Entry 8P2M (electron microscopy, 3.82 A resolution); this record covers chains B and F of the 9 polymer chains in the assembly.

Chain B (and F):
Name: NAD(+) hydrolase tir-1
Source organism: Caenorhabditis elegans
Notes: EC 3.2.2.6; chain F of this document is another copy of the same molecule, construct and numbering; everything in this record applies to it too
UniProt: Q86DA5 (SARM1_CAEEL); residues 162-872 here correspond to UniProt positions 216-926 (UniProt number = residue number + 54)
Sequence (738 residues; numbered 135 to 872; the number before each row is that of its first residue):
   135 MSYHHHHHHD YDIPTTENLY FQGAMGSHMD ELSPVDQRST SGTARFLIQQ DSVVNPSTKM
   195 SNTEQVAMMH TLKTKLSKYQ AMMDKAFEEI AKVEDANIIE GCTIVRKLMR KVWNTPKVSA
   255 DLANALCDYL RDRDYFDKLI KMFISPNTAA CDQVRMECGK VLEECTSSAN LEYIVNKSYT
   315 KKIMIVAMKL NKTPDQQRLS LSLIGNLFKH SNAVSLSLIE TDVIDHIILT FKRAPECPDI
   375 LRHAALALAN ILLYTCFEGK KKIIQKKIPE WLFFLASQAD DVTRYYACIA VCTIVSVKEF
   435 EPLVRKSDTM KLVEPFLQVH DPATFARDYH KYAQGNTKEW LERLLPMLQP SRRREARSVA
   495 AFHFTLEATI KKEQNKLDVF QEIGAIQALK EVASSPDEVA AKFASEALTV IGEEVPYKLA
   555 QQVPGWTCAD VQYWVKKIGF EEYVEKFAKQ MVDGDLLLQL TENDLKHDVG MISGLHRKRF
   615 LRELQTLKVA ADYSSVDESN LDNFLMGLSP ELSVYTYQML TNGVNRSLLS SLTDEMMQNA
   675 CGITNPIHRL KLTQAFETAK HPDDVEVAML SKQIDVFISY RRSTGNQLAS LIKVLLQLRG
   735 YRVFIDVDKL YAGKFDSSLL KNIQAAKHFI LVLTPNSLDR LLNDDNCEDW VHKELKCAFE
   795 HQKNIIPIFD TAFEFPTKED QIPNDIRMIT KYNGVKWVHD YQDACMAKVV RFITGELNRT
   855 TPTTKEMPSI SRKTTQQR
Not modelled in the structure: 135-193, 696-706, 850-872
Construct notes: initiating methionine (135); expression tag (136-161)
UniProt features mapped onto this chain:
  - active site: Glu788
  - binding site (NAD(+)): Arg715, Arg716
Reported in the primary citation:
  - catalytic residues: Glu788

Interface between chain B and chain F:
Contacting residue pairs (11):
  Val829(B) with Tyr835(F)
  Lys830(B) with Tyr835(F), hydrogen bond (backbone-side chain)
  Asp834(B) with Lys842(F)
  Tyr835(B) with Val829(F); Lys830(F), hydrogen bond (side chain-backbone); Cys839(F), hydrogen bond; Lys842(F)
  Ala838(B) with Tyr835(F), hydrophobic; Ala838(F), hydrophobic
  Cys839(B) with Tyr835(F), hydrogen bond
  Lys842(B) with Tyr835(F)
Other interface residues (no listed pair), chain B (8 interface residues in all): Val832
Other interface residues (no listed pair), chain F (9 interface residues in all): Trp831, Val832, Asp834

Overview:
8 residues of chain B face 9 of chain F across their interface; the contacts include 4 hydrogen bonds. Among
the polar pairs are Lys830(B)-Tyr835(F) and Tyr835(B)-Cys839(F). Curated annotation (UniProt) lists
active-site residue Glu788(B) and NAD+-binding residues Arg715(B) and Arg716(B) on chain B. From the paper:
the catalytic residue Glu788(B).
Both chains are NAD(+) hydrolase tir-1 (Caenorhabditis elegans). Entry 8P2M (C. elegans TIR-1 protein) was
determined by electron microscopy together with 8P2L from the same study.
